Entry 2UXB (X-ray diffraction, 3.10 A resolution); this record covers chains A and M of the 23 polymer chains in the assembly.

# Chain A
Molecule: 16S ribosomal RNA
From: Thermus thermophilus
Sequence (1522 nucleotides; each row starts with the number of its first residue; note: 44 numbers in that range are skipped by the numbering (no residue carries them; nothing is unmodelled there); a row labelled like 189A-189L holds insertion residues (189A, then the next letters in order); numbering starts at 0):
     0 UUUGUUGGAG AGUUUGAUCC UGGCUCAGGG UGAACGCUGG CGGCGUGCCU AAGACAUGCA
    60 AGUCGUGCGG GCCG
    76 CGGGGUUUU
    88 ACUCCG
    96 UGGUCAGCGG CGGACGGGUG AGUAACGCGU GGGU
  129A G
   130 ACCUACCCGG AAGAGGGGGA CAACCCGGGG AAACUCGGGC UAAUCCCCCA UGUGGACCCG
189A-189L CCCCUUGGGGUG
   190 UGUCCAAAGG GCUUU
   216 GCCCGCUUCC GGAUGGGCCC GCGUCCCAUC AGCUAGUUGG UGGGGUAAUG GCCCACCAAG
   276 GCGACGACGG GUAGCCGGUC UGAGAGGAUG GCCGGCCACA GGGGCACUGA GACACGGGCC
   336 CCACUCCUAC GGGAGGCAGC AGUUAGGAAU CUUCCGCAAU GGGCGCAAGC CUGACGGAGC
   396 GACGCCGCUU GGAGGAAGAA GCCCUUCGGG GUGUAAACUC CUGA
   441 ACCCGGGACG AAACCCCC
   460 GA
   470 CGAGGGGA
   479 CUGACGGUAC CGGGGUAA
   498 UAGCGCCGGC CAACUCCGUG CCAGCAGCCG CGGUAAUACG GAGGGCGCGA GCGUUACCCG
   558 GAUUCACUGG GCGUAAAGGG CGUGUAGGCG GCCUGGGGCG UCCCAUGUGA AAGACCACGG
   618 CUCAACCGUG GGGGAGCGUG GGAUACGCUC AGGCUAGACG GUGGGAGAGG GUGGUGGAAU
   678 UCCCGGAGUA GCGGUGAAAU GCGCAGAUAC CGGGAGGAAC GCCGAUGGCG AAGGCAGCCA
   738 CCUGGUCCAC CCGUGACGCU GAGGCGCGAA AGCGUGGGGA GCAAACCGGA UUAGAUACCC
   798 GGGUAGUCCA CGCCCUAAAC GAUGCGCGCU AGGUCUCUGG GUCU
   848 CCUGGGGGCC GAAGCUAACG CGUUAAGCGC GCCGCCUGGG GAGUACGGCC GCAAGGCUGA
   908 AACUCAAAGG AAUUGACGGG GGCCCGCACA AGCGGUGGAG CAUGUGGUUU AAUUCGAAGC
   968 AACGCGAAGA ACCUUACCAG GCCUUGACAU GCUA
 1001A G
  1002 GGAACCCGGG UGAAAGCCUG GGGUGCCCC
1030A-1030D GCGA
  1031 GGGGAGCCCU AGCACAGGUG CUGCAUGGCC GUCGUCAGCU CGUGCCGUGA GGUGUUGGGU
  1091 UAAGUCCCGC AACGAGCGCA ACCCCCGCCG UUAGUUGCCA GCGGUUCGGC CGGGCACUCU
  1151 AACGGGACUG CCCGCG
  1168 AAAGCGGGAG GAAGGAGGGG ACGACGUCUG GUCAGCAUGG CCCUUACGGC CUGGGCGACA
  1228 CACGUGCUAC AAUGCCCACU ACAAAGCGAU GCCACCCGGC AACGGGGAGC UAAUCGCAAA
  1288 AAGGUGGGCC CAGUUCGGAU UGGGGUCUGC AACCCGACCC CAUGAAGCCG GAAUCGCUAG
  1348 UAAUCGCGGA UCAGCC
 1363A A
  1364 UGCCGCGGUG AAUACGUUCC CGGGCCUUGU ACACACCGCC CGUCACGCCA UGGGAGCGGG
  1424 CUCUACCCGA AGUCGCCGG
1442A-1442B GA
  1443 GCCUA
  1452 C
  1456 GGGCAGGCGC CGAGGGUAGG GCCCGUGACU GGGGCGAAGU CGUAACAAGG UAGCUGUACC
  1516 GGAAGGUGCG GCUGGAUCAC CUCCUUUCU
Not modelled in the structure: 0-4, 1535-1538
Bound ions: Mg2+ site 1 near U17 (its only coordinating residue here); Mg2+ site 2 near G21 (its only coordinating residue here); Mg2+ site 3: U62 (shared with 1 residue of chain T); Mg2+ site 4 near G126 (its only coordinating residue here); Mg2+ site 5 near A172 (its only coordinating residue here); Mg2+ site 6: G238, U239; Mg2+ site 7: G266 (shared with 1 residue of chain Q); Mg2+ site 8: C280 (shared with 1 residue of chain Q); K+ site 1: G293, U304; Mg2+ site 9 near A315 (its only coordinating residue here); Mg2+ site 10 near G317 (its only coordinating residue here); Mg2+ site 11 near C328 (its only coordinating residue here); 44 more Mg2+ sites not listed; 2 more K+ sites not listed
Residues lining bound ligands: paromomycin (PAR): C1404, G1405, U1406, C1407, A1408, C1409, G1489, C1490, G1491, A1492, A1493, G1494, U1495

# Chain M
Name: Ribosomal protein S13
From: Thermus thermophilus
UniProtKB: P80377 (RS13_THET8); residues 2-126 here correspond to UniProt positions 1-125 (UniProt number = residue number - 1)
Chain sequence (126 residues; row label = number of the first residue in the row):
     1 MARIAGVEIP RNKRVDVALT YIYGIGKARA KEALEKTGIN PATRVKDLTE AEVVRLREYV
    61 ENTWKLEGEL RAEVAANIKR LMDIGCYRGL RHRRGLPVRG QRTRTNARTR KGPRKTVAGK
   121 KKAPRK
Not modelled in the structure: 1

# Chain A / chain M interface
Pairs across the interface (105):
  A946(A) - Arg114(M)  salt bridge to the phosphate
  G947(A) - Arg108(M)  phosphate contact
  G947(A) - Thr109(M)  phosphate contact
  C948(A) - Asn106(M)  base contact
  C948(A) - Ala107(M)  phosphate contact
  C948(A) - Arg108(M)  hydrogen bond to the phosphate
  C948(A) - Thr109(M)  hydrogen bond to the phosphate
  A949(A) - Asn106(M)  hydrogen bond to the phosphate
  U950(A) - Arg102(M)  salt bridge to the phosphate
  U950(A) - Thr105(M)  hydrogen bond to the base
  U950(A) - Asn106(M)  base contact
  G951(A) - Arg102(M)  salt bridge to the phosphate
  G951(A) - Thr105(M)  base contact
  G951(A) - Lys126(M)  base contact
  U952(A) - Arg104(M)  hydrogen bond to the base
  U952(A) - Thr105(M)  base contact
  U952(A) - Arg125(M)  base contact
  U952(A) - Lys126(M)  hydrogen bond to the sugar
  G953(A) - Arg104(M)  salt bridge to the phosphate
  G953(A) - Arg125(M)  sugar contact
  G953(A) - Lys126(M)  sugar contact
  G954(A) - Arg104(M)  base contact
  G954(A) - Gly119(M)  sugar contact
  G954(A) - Lys120(M)  hydrogen bond to the sugar
  U955(A) - Lys120(M)  salt bridge to the phosphate
  A965(A) - Lys126(M)  base contact
  A969(A) - Lys126(M)  base contact
  C970(A) - Lys126(M)  base contact
  G1224(A) - Gln101(M)  sugar contact
  A1225(A) - Arg102(M)  phosphate contact
  A1225(A) - Thr103(M)  sugar contact
  C1226(A) - Arg91(M)  salt bridge to the phosphate
  C1226(A) - Leu96(M)  phosphate contact
  C1226(A) - Thr103(M)  hydrogen bond to the phosphate
  C1226(A) - Arg104(M)  base contact
  C1226(A) - Lys111(M)  hydrogen bond to the sugar
  A1227(A) - Leu96(M)  phosphate contact
  A1227(A) - Lys111(M)  salt bridge to the phosphate
  A1227(A) - Lys115(M)  hydrogen bond to the sugar
  A1227(A) - Val117(M)  sugar contact
  C1228(A) - Arg104(M)  base contact
  C1228(A) - Arg108(M)  salt bridge to the phosphate
  C1228(A) - Lys111(M)  salt bridge to the phosphate
  C1228(A) - Pro113(M)  phosphate contact
  C1228(A) - Arg114(M)  phosphate contact
  C1228(A) - Lys115(M)  hydrogen bond to the phosphate
  C1228(A) - Thr116(M)  hydrogen bond to the phosphate
  C1228(A) - Val117(M)  sugar contact
  A1229(A) - Arg104(M)  hydrogen bond to the base
  A1229(A) - Thr105(M)  base contact
  A1229(A) - Arg114(M)  salt bridge to the phosphate
  A1229(A) - Thr116(M)  hydrogen bond to the phosphate
  A1229(A) - Arg125(M)  hydrogen bond to the sugar
  C1230(A) - Thr105(M)  base contact
  C1230(A) - Arg125(M)  sugar contact
  C1230(A) - Lys126(M)  sugar contact
  G1295(A) - Arg14(M)  hydrogen bond to the phosphate
  C1296(A) - Arg14(M)  salt bridge to the phosphate
  C1296(A) - Arg44(M)  salt bridge to the phosphate
  C1297(A) - Lys13(M)  phosphate contact
  C1297(A) - Arg44(M)  salt bridge to the phosphate
  U1302(A) - Lys13(M)  phosphate contact
  U1302(A) - Arg14(M)  hydrogen bond to the base
  U1302(A) - Val17(M)  base contact
  U1302(A) - Tyr21(M)  phosphate contact
  U1302(A) - Lys27(M)  sugar contact
  A1306(A) - Thr109(M)  sugar contact
  U1307(A) - Gln101(M)  hydrogen bond to the phosphate
  U1307(A) - Thr109(M)  sugar contact
  U1307(A) - Arg110(M)  phosphate contact
  U1308(A) - Ile78(M)  sugar contact
  U1308(A) - His92(M)  hydrogen bond to the phosphate
  U1308(A) - Pro97(M)  phosphate contact
  U1308(A) - Val98(M)  hydrogen bond to the phosphate
  U1308(A) - Arg99(M)  base contact
  U1308(A) - Gln101(M)  phosphate contact
  U1308(A) - Arg110(M)  salt bridge to the phosphate
  G1309(A) - Val74(M)  sugar contact
  G1309(A) - Asn77(M)  phosphate contact
  G1309(A) - Ile78(M)  sugar contact
  G1309(A) - Arg88(M)  salt bridge to the phosphate
  G1309(A) - His92(M)  salt bridge to the phosphate
  G1309(A) - Arg99(M)  salt bridge to the phosphate
  G1310(A) - Asn77(M)  hydrogen bond to the phosphate
  G1310(A) - Arg80(M)  salt bridge to the phosphate
  G1310(A) - Arg88(M)  salt bridge to the phosphate
  C1320(A) - Tyr87(M)  sugar contact
  C1321(A) - Tyr87(M)  hydrogen bond to the phosphate
  C1322(A) - Tyr87(M)  phosphate contact
  C1322(A) - Gln101(M)  phosphate contact
  G1323(A) - Arg99(M)  phosphate contact
  G1323(A) - Gly100(M)  phosphate contact
  C1328(A) - Ala28(M)  phosphate contact
  C1328(A) - Arg29(M)  hydrogen bond to the sugar
  A1329(A) - Gly24(M)  hydrogen bond to the phosphate
  A1329(A) - Ile25(M)  hydrogen bond to the phosphate
  A1329(A) - Gly26(M)  hydrogen bond to the phosphate
  A1329(A) - Ala28(M)  phosphate contact
  A1329(A) - Arg29(M)  hydrogen bond to the phosphate
  A1329(A) - Leu70(M)  sugar contact
  U1330(A) - Ile22(M)  phosphate contact
  U1330(A) - Tyr23(M)  phosphate contact
  U1330(A) - Gly24(M)  hydrogen bond to the phosphate
  U1330(A) - Ile25(M)  hydrogen bond to the phosphate
  A1332(A) - Thr109(M)  hydrogen bond to the base
Other interface residues (no listed pair), chain A (39 interface residues in all): G1231, G1331
Other interface residues (no listed pair), chain M (50 interface residues in all): Thr20, Ala118, Pro124

# Overview
39 residues of chain A face 50 of chain M across their interface, with 30 hydrogen bonds and 19 salt bridges.
Polar pairs include U950(A)-Thr105(M), U952(A)-Arg104(M) and A1229(A)-Arg104(M). Bound to chain A:
paromomycin. G238(A) and U239(A) coordinate Mg2+ site 6.
Here chain A is 16S ribosomal RNA and chain M is Ribosomal protein S13, both from Thermus thermophilus. Entry
2UXB (Crystal structure of an extended tRNA anticodon stem loop in complex with its cognate mRNA GGGU ...) was
determined by X-ray diffraction, deposited together with 2UXD and 2UXC.
